7RGU - chains A and B; structure by X-ray diffraction, 3.20 A resolution.

Chain A:
Molecule: Repressor of competence, RNA Chaperone
Organism: Legionella pneumophila
Notes: fragment: ProQ/FinO-domain
UniProt: A0A128QHZ1 (A0A128QHZ1_LEGPN); residues 14-126 here = UniProt positions 14-126
Chain sequence (118 residues; numbered 9 to 126; the number before each row is that of its first residue):
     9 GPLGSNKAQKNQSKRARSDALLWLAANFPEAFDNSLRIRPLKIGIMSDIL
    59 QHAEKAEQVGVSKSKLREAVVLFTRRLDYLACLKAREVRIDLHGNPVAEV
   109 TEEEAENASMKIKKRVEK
Unresolved in the structure: 9-13, 125-126
Differences from the reference sequence: expression tag (9-13)
Reported in the primary citation:
  - binding site for Modified SL3 of RocR (chain B): Ser21, Ile51, Gly52, Ser70, Lys71, Ser72, Lys73, Arg75, Thr82, Asn115
  - binding site for Modified SL3 of RocR: Arg83
  - mutagenesis - S70A, S70A/S72A, K71D (12-fold), K73D (12-fold), R75D (>100-fold), R83D, R97M (>200-fold), N115A, K119D: decreased binding to Modified SL3 of RocR (chain B)
  - mutagenesis - Y87F: decreased stability
  - mutagenesis - K15D, K18D, I51A, T82A: unchanged binding to Modified SL3 of RocR (chain B)

Chain B:
Molecule: Modified SL3 of RocR
Organism: Legionella pneumophila
Sequence (28 nucleotides; each row starts with the number of its first residue):
     1 UGGGUCAAUCUUCGGAUUGGCCCUUUCU

Interface between chain A and chain B:
Residue-residue contacts - 33 pairs, chain A then chain B:
  Gln17(A) - U18(B)  sugar contact
  Gln17(A) - G19(B)  sugar contact
  Lys18(A) - U18(B)  phosphate contact
  Lys18(A) - G19(B)  phosphate contact
  Ser21(A) - G19(B)  hydrogen bond to the phosphate
  Ser21(A) - G20(B)  hydrogen bond to the phosphate
  Leu49(A) - U28(B)  sugar contact
  Lys50(A) - U28(B)  sugar contact
  Ile51(A) - C27(B)  sugar contact
  Ile51(A) - U28(B)  phosphate contact
  Gly52(A) - U28(B)  hydrogen bond to the phosphate
  Ile53(A) - U28(B)  hydrogen bond to the sugar
  Met54(A) - U28(B)  hydrogen bond to the sugar
  Ser70(A) - C21(B)  hydrogen bond to the phosphate
  Ser70(A) - C22(B)  phosphate contact
  Lys71(A) - C22(B)  hydrogen bond to the phosphate
  Lys71(A) - C23(B)  salt bridge to the phosphate
  Ser72(A) - C21(B)  hydrogen bond to the phosphate
  Ser72(A) - C22(B)  hydrogen bond to the phosphate
  Lys73(A) - G20(B)  salt bridge to the phosphate
  Lys73(A) - C21(B)  phosphate contact
  Arg75(A) - C23(B)  salt bridge to the phosphate
  Arg75(A) - U24(B)  salt bridge to the phosphate
  Val78(A) - U28(B)  base contact
  Val79(A) - U28(B)  base contact
  Thr82(A) - U28(B)  base contact
  Tyr87(A) - U28(B)  hydrogen bond to the phosphate
  Arg97(A) - C27(B)  hydrogen bond to the sugar
  Arg97(A) - U28(B)  salt bridge to the phosphate
  Glu111(A) - U26(B)  base contact
  Glu112(A) - C27(B)  sugar contact
  Asn115(A) - C27(B)  base contact
  Lys119(A) - C27(B)  hydrogen bond to the base
Interface residues without a listed pair, chain A (25 interface residues in all): Glu76, Leu91

Summary:
The interface between chain A and chain B involves 25 residues on one side and 10 on the other, with 12
hydrogen bonds and 5 salt bridges. Polar contacts include Lys119(A)-C27(B), Ile53(A)-U28(B) and
Met54(A)-U28(B). From the paper: a binding site for Modified SL3 of RocR (chain B) at Ser21(A), Ile51(A) and
Gly52(A) among others; S70A, S70A/S72A and K71D of chain A, among others, reduce binding to Modified SL3 of
RocR (chain B); 14 substitutions were tested in all.
Chain A is Repressor of competence, RNA Chaperone and chain B is Modified SL3 of RocR, both from Legionella
pneumophila; the structure, The crystal structure of RocC bound to a transcriptional terminator, was
determined by X-ray diffraction (same publication as 7RGS and 7RGT).
